Entry 7VTJ (X-ray diffraction, 2.00 A resolution); this record covers chains H and L of the 3 polymer chains in the assembly.

[Chain H]
Molecule: Heavy chain of Fab
Organism: Mus musculus
Notes: antibody fragment or engineered binder
Sequence (219 residues; each row starts with the number of its first residue):
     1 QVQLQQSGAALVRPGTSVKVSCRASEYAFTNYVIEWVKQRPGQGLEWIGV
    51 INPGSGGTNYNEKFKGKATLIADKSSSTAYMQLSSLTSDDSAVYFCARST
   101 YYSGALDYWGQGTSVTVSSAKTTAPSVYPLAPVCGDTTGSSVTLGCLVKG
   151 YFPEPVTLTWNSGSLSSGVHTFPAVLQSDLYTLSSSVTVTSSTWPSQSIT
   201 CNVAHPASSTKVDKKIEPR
Disulfide bonds: C22-C96, C146-C201

[Chain L]
Molecule: Light chain of Fab
Organism: Mus musculus
Notes: antibody fragment or engineered binder
Sequence (219 residues; each row starts with the number of its first residue):
     1 QLVLTQSSSASFSLGASAKLTCTLSSQHSTYTIEWYQQQPLKPPKYVMEL
    51 KKDGSHSTGDGIPDRFSGSSSGADRYLSISNIQPEDEAIYICGVGDTIKE
   101 QFVYVFGGGTKVTVLGQPKSTPTLTVFPPSSEELKENKATLVCLISNFSP
   151 SGVTVAWKANGTPITQGVDTSNPTKEGNKFMASSFLHLTSDQWRSHNSFT
   201 CQVTHEGDTVEKSLSPAEC
Disulfide bonds: C22-C92, C143-C201

[How chain H and chain L interact]
Cross-chain cystine bridges: C134(H)-C219(L)
Pairs across the interface - 75 pairs, chain H then chain L:
  V37(H) with F106(L), hydrophobic
  Q39(H) with Q38(L), hydrogen bond
  L45(H) with Q38(L); P44(L), hydrophobic; I91(L), hydrophobic; F106(L)
  W47(H) with F102(L); V103(L), hydrophobic; Y104(L); F106(L)
  N59(H) with Q101(L); F102(L), hydrogen bond (side chain-backbone)
  Y60(H) with Q101(L)
  K65(H) with Q101(L)
  F95(H) with Q38(L); P43(L), hydrophobic; P44(L)
  S103(H) with E49(L), hydrogen bond
  G104(H) with E34(L); Y36(L); Y104(L)
  A105(H) with E34(L); Y36(L); Y46(L), hydrophobic
  L106(H) with Y36(L), hydrogen bond (backbone-side chain); Y46(L)
  D107(H) with Y46(L)
  Y108(H) with D60(L), hydrogen bond
  W109(H) with Y36(L); P44(L)
  G110(H) with P43(L)
  Q111(H) with P43(L)
  Y128(H) with S130(L); E133(L); E136(L), hydrogen bond
  P129(H) with S130(L); E132(L)
  L130(H) with F127(L), hydrophobic
  A131(H) with P128(L)
  V133(H) with P128(L), hydrophobic; S215(L)
  C134(H) with C219(L), disulfide
  G135(H) with C219(L), hydrogen bond (backbone-side chain)
  D136(H) with V126(L); K212(L), salt bridge
  T143(H) with T125(L); F127(L)
  L144(H) with F127(L)
  G145(H) with F127(L)
  L147(H) with T140(L); F185(L), hydrophobic
  K149(H) with E133(L), salt bridge; T140(L)
  H170(H) with E176(L), salt bridge
  T171(H) with M181(L)
  F172(H) with L144(L), hydrophobic; I145(L); M181(L), hydrophobic; A182(L)
  P173(H) with T174(L); M181(L); S183(L), hydrogen bond (backbone-side chain)
  V175(H) with D169(L); T170(L); S171(L); F185(L), hydrophobic
  Q177(H) with D169(L), hydrogen bond
  S184(H) with V142(L); L144(L)
  S186(H) with L144(L)
  K214(H) with E132(L), salt bridge
  R219(H) with P128(L); P129(L), hydrogen bond (side chain-backbone); S130(L); S131(L)
Interface residues without a listed pair, chain H (48 interface residues in all): E35, E46, V50, E62, P132, V169, T182, L183
Interface residues without a listed pair, chain L (45 interface residues in all): K138, S146, H187, L214, E218

[In short]
48 residues of chain H and 45 residues of chain L are in contact; the contacts include 1 disulfide bond, 10
hydrogen bonds and 4 salt bridges. Polar contacts include D136(H)-K212(L), K149(H)-E133(L) and
H170(H)-E176(L).
Chain H is Heavy chain of Fab and chain L is Light chain of Fab, both from Mus musculus; the structure, The
cross-reaction complex structure with VQIIYK peptide and tau antibody's Fab domain, was determined by X-ray
diffraction.
